Entry 9GHI (X-ray diffraction, 2.41 A resolution); this record covers chains A and H of the 4 polymer chains in the assembly.

Chain A:
Protein: Pre-glycoprotein polyprotein GP complex
From: Mammarenavirus machupoense
Reference sequence: Q8AZ57 (Q8AZ57_MACHU); numbering as in UniProt (aligned over 59-262)
Chain sequence (204 residues; numbered 59 to 262; the number before each row is that of its first residue):
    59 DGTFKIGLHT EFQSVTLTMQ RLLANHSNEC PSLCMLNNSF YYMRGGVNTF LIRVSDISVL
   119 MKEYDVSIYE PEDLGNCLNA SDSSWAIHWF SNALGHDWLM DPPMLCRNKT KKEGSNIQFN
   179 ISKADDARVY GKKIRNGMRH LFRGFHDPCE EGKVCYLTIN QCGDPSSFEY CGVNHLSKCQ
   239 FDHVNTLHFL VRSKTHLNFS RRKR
Unresolved in the structure: 59, 252-262
Construct notes: engineered mutation Cys88 (Leu in Q8AZ57), Ser258 (Glu in Q8AZ57), Arg260 (Ser in Q8AZ57), Lys261 (Leu in Q8AZ57), Arg262 (Lys in Q8AZ57); conflict Ala138 (Lys in Q8AZ57), Glu227 (Asp in Q8AZ57)
Disulfide bonds: Cys92-Cys237, Cys135-Cys164, Cys207-Cys213, Cys220-Cys229
Covalent attachments: N-acetylglucosamine (NAG) linked to Asn83, Asn95, Asn137, Asn178; glycan linked to Asn166
What the authors report for this chain:
  - post-translational modification sites: Asn83

Chain H:
Protein: MAC1 heavy chain
From: Mus musculus
Chain sequence (234 residues; numbered -2 to 224 plus 7 insertion-coded residues; the number before each row is that of its first residue; a row labelled like 82A-82C holds insertion residues (82A, then the next letters in order); numbers below 1 keep their minus sign (Glu-2 is residue -2)):
    -2 ETGQVQLQQS GAELVKPGAS VKISCKASGY AFGSHWMNWV KQRPGKGLEW IGQIY
   52A P
    53 GDGDTNYNGK FKGKATLTAD KSSSTAYMQF
82A-82C SSL
    83 TSEDSAVYFC ARDDYGTR
100A-100C YYF
   101 DYWGQGTTLT VSSATTKGPS VYPLAPSAAA QTNSMVTLGC LVKGYFPEPV TVTWNSGSLS
   161 SGVHTFPAVL QSDLYTLSSS VTVPSSTWPS QTVTCNVAHP ASSTKVDKKI VPRDCGTKHH
   221 HHHH
Unresolved in the structure: -2 to 0, 215-224
Disulfide bonds: Cys22-Cys92, Cys140-Cys195

How chain A and chain H interact:
Contacting residue pairs - 15 pairs, chain A then chain H:
  Val117(A) with Tyr97(H), hydrophobic; Arg100(H), hydrogen bond (backbone-side chain)
  Met119(A) with Arg100(H)
  Tyr122(A) with Arg100(H); Tyr100B(H)
  Arg165(A) with Tyr97(H)
  Lys169(A) with Thr99(H), hydrogen bond (side chain-backbone)
  Lys170(A) with Trp33(H); Tyr52(H); Asp54(H); Asp56(H), salt bridge
  Glu171(A) with Tyr52(H); Gly98(H); Thr99(H), hydrogen bond
  Phe226(A) with Tyr97(H)
Also at the interface, not in a pair above, chain H (10 interface residues in all): Ser31

Summary:
The interface between chain A and chain H involves 8 residues on one side and 10 on the other; the contacts
include 3 hydrogen bonds and 1 salt bridge. Polar pairs include Lys170(A)-Asp56(H), Val117(A)-Arg100(H) and
Lys169(A)-Thr99(H). Covalently linked N-acetylglucosamine: at Asn83(A), Asn95(A), Asn137(A) and Asn178(A). The
paper reports a modification site at Asn83(A).
Chain A is Pre-glycoprotein polyprotein GP complex (Mammarenavirus machupoense) and chain H is MAC1 heavy
chain (Mus musculus); the structure, Machupo virus GP1-GP2 heterodimer in complex with Fab of MAC1, was
determined by X-ray diffraction (same publication as 9GHJ and 9QQN).
